3CLF - chains L and H; structure by X-ray diffraction, 2.00 A resolution.

[Chain L]
Molecule: Fab light chain
From: Mus musculus
Notes: antibody fragment or engineered binder
Sequence (214 residues; each row starts with the number of its first residue):
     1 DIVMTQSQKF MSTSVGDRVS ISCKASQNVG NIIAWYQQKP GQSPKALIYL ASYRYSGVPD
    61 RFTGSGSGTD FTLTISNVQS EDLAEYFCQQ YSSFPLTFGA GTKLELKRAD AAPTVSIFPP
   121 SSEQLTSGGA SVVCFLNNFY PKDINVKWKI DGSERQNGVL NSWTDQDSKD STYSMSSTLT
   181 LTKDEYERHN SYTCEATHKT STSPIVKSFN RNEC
Cystine bridges: Cys-23/Cys-88, Cys-134/Cys-194

[Chain H]
Molecule: Fab heavy chain
From: Mus musculus
Notes: antibody fragment or engineered binder
Sequence (220 residues; row label = number of the first residue in the row; note: 11 numbers in that range are skipped by the numbering (no residue carries them; nothing is unmodelled there); a row labelled like 82A-82C holds insertion residues (82A, then the next letters in order)):
     1 QAYLQESGAE LVRPGASVKM SCKASGYRFT SYNMHWVKQT PRQGLEWIGA IY
   52A P
    53 GNGDTSYNQK FKGKATLTVD KSSSTAYMQL
82A-82C SSL
    83 TSEDSAVYFC ARGRLSLG
  100A F
   101 DYWGQGSTLT VSSAKTTAPS VYPLAPVCGD TTGSSVTLGC LVKGYFPEPV TL
   154 TW
   160 NSGSLSSG
   169 VHTFPAVLQS
   181 DLYTLSSSVT VTSS
   196 TWP
   200 SQSIT
   206 CNVAHPASST KVDKKIEPRG P
Cystine bridges: Cys-22/Cys-92, Cys-140/Cys-206

[Interface between chain L and chain H]
Pairs across the interface - 78 pairs, chain L then chain H:
  Tyr-36(L) / Gly-100(H)
  Tyr-36(L) / Phe-100A(H)  hydrogen bond (side chain-backbone)
  Tyr-36(L) / Trp-103(H)
  Gln-38(L) / Gln-39(H)  hydrogen bond
  Gln-38(L) / Phe-91(H)
  Ser-43(L) / Phe-91(H)
  Ser-43(L) / Trp-103(H)
  Ser-43(L) / Gly-104(H)  hydrogen bond (side chain-backbone)
  Pro-44(L) / Trp-103(H)
  Ala-46(L) / Phe-100A(H)
  Ala-46(L) / Asp-101(H)
  Tyr-49(L) / Leu-99(H)  hydrophobic
  Leu-50(L) / Ser-98(H)
  Tyr-55(L) / Leu-99(H)  hydrogen bond (side chain-backbone)
  Tyr-55(L) / Asp-101(H)
  Phe-87(L) / Gln-39(H)
  Phe-87(L) / Leu-45(H)  hydrophobic
  Gln-89(L) / Phe-100A(H)
  Tyr-91(L) / Leu-97(H)
  Tyr-91(L) / Ser-98(H)  hydrogen bond (side chain-backbone)
  Tyr-91(L) / Gly-100(H)
  Phe-94(L) / Trp-47(H)  hydrophobic
  Phe-94(L) / Ser-58(H)
  Pro-95(L) / Trp-47(H)  hydrophobic
  Pro-95(L) / Asn-60(H)
  Leu-96(L) / His-35(H)
  Leu-96(L) / Trp-47(H)
  Leu-96(L) / Phe-100A(H)  hydrophobic
  Phe-98(L) / Leu-45(H)
  Phe-98(L) / Phe-100A(H)  hydrophobic
  Ser-116(L) / Thr-137(H)
  Ile-117(L) / Val-127(H)
  Phe-118(L) / Leu-124(H)
  Phe-118(L) / Ala-125(H)
  Phe-118(L) / Pro-126(H)
  Phe-118(L) / Thr-137(H)
  Pro-119(L) / Ala-125(H)
  Pro-119(L) / Val-127(H)
  Ser-121(L) / Tyr-122(H)
  Ser-121(L) / Pro-123(H)
  Ser-122(L) / Arg-224(H)
  Glu-123(L) / Tyr-122(H)
  Glu-123(L) / Pro-123(H)
  Glu-123(L) / Lys-219(H)  salt bridge
  Glu-123(L) / Arg-224(H)  salt bridge
  Gln-124(L) / Tyr-122(H)
  Gln-124(L) / Lys-143(H)
  Ser-131(L) / Leu-141(H)
  Ser-131(L) / Lys-143(H)
  Val-133(L) / Leu-124(H)  hydrophobic
  Phe-135(L) / Leu-124(H)  hydrophobic
  Phe-135(L) / Leu-138(H)
  Phe-135(L) / Gly-139(H)
  Phe-135(L) / Phe-172(H)  hydrophobic
  Phe-135(L) / Ser-186(H)
  Phe-135(L) / Ser-187(H)
  Phe-135(L) / Ser-188(H)
  Asn-137(L) / Phe-172(H)
  Asn-137(L) / Ser-188(H)  hydrogen bond
  Asn-138(L) / His-170(H)  hydrogen bond
  Leu-160(L) / Val-175(H)  hydrophobic
  Leu-160(L) / Gln-177(H)
  Asn-161(L) / Val-175(H)
  Ser-162(L) / Phe-172(H)
  Ser-162(L) / Pro-173(H)  hydrogen bond (side chain-backbone)
  Ser-162(L) / Val-175(H)
  Trp-163(L) / Pro-173(H)
  Thr-164(L) / Phe-172(H)
  Ser-174(L) / His-170(H)  hydrogen bond
  Ser-174(L) / Phe-172(H)
  Met-175(L) / Phe-172(H)
  Ser-176(L) / Phe-172(H)
  Ser-176(L) / Ser-186(H)  hydrogen bond
  Phe-209(L) / Val-127(H)  hydrophobic
  Asn-212(L) / Pro-226(H)
  Glu-213(L) / Cys-128(H)
  Cys-214(L) / Cys-128(H)  disulfide
  Cys-214(L) / Pro-226(H)
Also at the interface, not in a pair above, chain L (45 interface residues in all): Asp-1, Gln-42, Ser-127, Asp-167, Thr-180
Also at the interface, not in a pair above, chain H (44 interface residues in all): Val-37, Lys-62, Arg-96, Gln-105, Thr-171, Leu-176
Disulfides between the chains: Cys-214(L)/Cys-128(H)

[Overview]
45 residues of chain L face 44 of chain H across their interface; the contacts include 1 disulfide bond, 10
hydrogen bonds and 2 salt bridges. Polar pairs include Glu-123(L)/Lys-219(H), Glu-123(L)/Arg-224(H) and
Tyr-36(L)/Phe-100A(H).
Chain L is Fab light chain and chain H is Fab heavy chain, both from Mus musculus; the structure, HIV
neutralizing monoclonal antibody YZ23, was determined by X-ray diffraction.
